PDB entry 8TEU | electron microscopy, 4.01 A resolution (low resolution: residue-level contacts below are approximate; hydrogen-bond / salt-bridge calls are withheld) | chains G and K of the 24 polymer chains in the assembly

# Chain G
Protein: Capsid vertex component 1
Source organism: Human herpesvirus 5 strain AD169
UniProtKB: P16799 (CVC1_HCMVA); residue numbers follow UniProt; this construct covers 1-594
Sequence (594 residues; each row starts with the number of its first residue):
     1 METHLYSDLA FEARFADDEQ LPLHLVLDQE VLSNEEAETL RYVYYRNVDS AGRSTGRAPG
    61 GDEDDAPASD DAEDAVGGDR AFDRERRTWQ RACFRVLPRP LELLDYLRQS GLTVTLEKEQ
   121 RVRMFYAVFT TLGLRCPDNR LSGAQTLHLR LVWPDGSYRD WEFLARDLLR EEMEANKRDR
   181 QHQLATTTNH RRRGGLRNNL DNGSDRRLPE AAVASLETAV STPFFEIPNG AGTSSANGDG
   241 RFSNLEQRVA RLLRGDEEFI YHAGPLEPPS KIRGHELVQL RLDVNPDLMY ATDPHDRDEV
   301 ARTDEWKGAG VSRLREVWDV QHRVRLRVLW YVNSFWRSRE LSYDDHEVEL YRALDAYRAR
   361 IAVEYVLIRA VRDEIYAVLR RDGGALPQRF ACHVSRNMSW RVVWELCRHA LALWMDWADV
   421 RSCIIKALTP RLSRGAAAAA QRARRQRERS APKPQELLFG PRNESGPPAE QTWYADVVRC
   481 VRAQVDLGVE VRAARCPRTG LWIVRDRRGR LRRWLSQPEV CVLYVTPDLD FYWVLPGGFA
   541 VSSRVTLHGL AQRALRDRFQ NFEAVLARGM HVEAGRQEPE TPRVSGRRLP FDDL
Not modelled in the structure: 177-297, 593-594

# Chain K
Protein: Major capsid protein
Source organism: Human herpesvirus 5 strain AD169
UniProtKB: P16729 (MCP_HCMVA); residues 1-1370 here = UniProt positions 1-1370
Sequence (1370 residues; each row starts with the number of its first residue):
     1 MENWSALELL PKVGIPTDFL THVKTSAGEE MFEALRIYYG DDPERYNIHF EAIFGTFCNR
    61 LEWVYFLTSG LAAAAHAIKF HDLNKLTTGK MLFHVQVPRV ASGAGLPTSR QTTIMVTKYS
   121 EKSPITIPFE LSAACLTYLR ETFEGTILDK ILNVEAMHTV LRALKNTADA MERGLIHSFL
   181 QTLLRKAPPY FVVQTLVENA TLARQALNRI QRSNILQSFK AKMLATLFLL NRTRDRDYVL
   241 KFLTRLAEAA TDSILDNPTT YTTSSGAKIS GVMVSTANVM QIIMSLLSSH ITKETVSAPA
   301 TYGNFVLSPE NAVTAISYHS ILADFNSYKA HLTSGQPHLP NDSLSQAGAH SLTPLSMDVI
   361 RLGEKTVIME NLRRVYKNTD TKDPLERNVD LTFFFPVGLY LPEDRGYTTV ESKVKLNDTV
   421 RNALPTTAYL LNRDRAVQKI DFVDALKTLC HPVLHEPAPC LQTFTERGPP SEPAMQRLLE
   481 CRFQQEPMGG AARRIPHFYR VRREVPRTVN EMKQDFVVTD FYKVGNITLY TELHPFFDFT
   541 HCQENSETVA LCTPRIVIGN LPDGLAPGPF HELRTWEIME HMRLRPPPDY EETLRLFKTT
   601 VTSPNYPELC YLVDVLVHGN VDAFLLIRTF VARCIVNMFH TRQLLVFAHS YALVTLIAEH
   661 LADGALPPQL LFHYRNLVAV LRLVTRISAL PGLNNGQLAE EPLSAYVNAL HDHRLWPPFV
   721 THLPRNMEGV QVVADRQPLN PANIEARHHG VSDVPRLGAM DADEPLFVDD YRATDDEWTL
   781 QKVFYLCLMP AMTNNRACGL GLNLKTLLVD LFYRPAFLLM PAATAVSTSG TTSKESTSGV
   841 TPEDSIAAQR QAVGEMLTEL VEDVATDAHT PLLQACRELF LAVQFVGEHV KVLEVRAPLD
   901 HAQRQGLPDF ISRQHVLYNG CCVVTAPKTL IEYSLPVPFH RFYSNPTICA ALSDDIKRYV
   961 TEFPHYHRHD GGFPLPTAFA HEYHNWLRSP FSRYSATCPN VLHSVMTLAA MLYKISPVSL
  1021 VLQTKAHIHP GFALTAVRTD TFEVDMLLYS GKSCTSVIIN NPIVTKEERD ISTTYHVTQN
  1081 INTVDMGLGY TSNTCVAYVN RVRTDMGVRV QDLFRVFPMN VYRHDEVDRW IRHAAGVERP
  1141 QLLDTETISM LTFGSMSERN AAATVHGQKA ACELILTPVT MDVNYFKIPN NPRGRASCML
  1201 AVDPYDTEAA TKAIYDHREA DAQTFAATHN PWASQAGCLS DVLYNTRHRE RLGYNSKFYS
  1261 PCAQYFNTEE IIAANKTLFK TIDEYLLRAK DCIRGDTDTQ YVCVEGTEQL IENPCRLTQE
  1321 ALPILSTTTL ALMETKLKGG AGAFATSETH FGNYVVGEII PLQQSMLFNS
Not modelled in the structure: 1-46, 141-149, 823-841
Cystine bridges: C1292-C1303

# How chain G and chain K interact
Pairs across the interface (45; chain G residue first):
  E30(G) - Q731(K)
  N34(G) - P908(K)
  R99(G) - V1121(K)
  R99(G) - R1123(K)
  R99(G) - D1125(K)
  P100(G) - R1123(K)
  P100(G) - H1124(K)
  R121(G) - E700(K)
  R123(G) - A699(K)
  R123(G) - E728(K)
  R123(G) - H901(K)
  F125(G) - P898(K)
  F125(G) - H901(K)
  F125(G) - R904(K)
  Y126(G) - R904(K)
  W318(G) - N740(K)
  V481(G) - R503(K)
  R482(G) - F498(K)
  R482(G) - V501(K)
  R482(G) - R503(K)
  Q484(G) - R482(K)
  Q484(G) - Q484(K)
  D486(G) - R482(K)
  D486(G) - N545(K)
  D486(G) - S546(K)
  L487(G) - N545(K)
  G488(G) - N545(K)
  V489(G) - N545(K)
  V489(G) - S546(K)
  D506(G) - E547(K)
  R507(G) - E547(K)
  R510(G) - P469(K)
  R512(G) - S546(K)
  W514(G) - S546(K)
  R587(G) - E456(K)
  R587(G) - Q905(K)
  R587(G) - N1120(K)
  R587(G) - V1121(K)
  R588(G) - M1119(K)
  R588(G) - V1121(K)
  L589(G) - M1119(K)
  L589(G) - V1121(K)
  L589(G) - Q1141(K)
  L589(G) - L1142(K)
  F591(G) - M1119(K)
Interface residues without a listed pair, chain G (32 interface residues in all): S33, H322, V477, R479, R508, G586, P590
Interface residues without a listed pair, chain K (35 interface residues in all): V505, E544, D909, Y959, Y1122, P1140, L1252

# Overview
32 residues of chain G face 35 of chain K across their interface.
Here chain G is Capsid vertex component 1 and chain K is Major capsid protein, both from Human herpesvirus 5
strain AD169. Entry 8TEU (Human cytomegalovirus portal vertex, non-infectious enveloped particle (NIEP)
configuration 2 - inverted (NC2-inv)) was determined by electron microscopy together with 8TEP, 8TES, 8TET and
8TEW from the same study.
